4WZB - chains B and D of the 8 polymer chains in the assembly; structure by X-ray diffraction, 2.30 A resolution.

[Chain B (and D)]
Name: Nitrogenase molybdenum-iron protein beta chain
From: Azotobacter vinelandii
Notes: EC 1.18.6.1; chain D of this document is another copy of the same molecule, construct and numbering; everything in this record applies to it too
UniProt: P07329 (NIFK_AZOVI); numbering as in UniProt (aligned over 2-523)
Chain sequence (522 residues; numbered 2 to 523; the number before each row is that of its first residue):
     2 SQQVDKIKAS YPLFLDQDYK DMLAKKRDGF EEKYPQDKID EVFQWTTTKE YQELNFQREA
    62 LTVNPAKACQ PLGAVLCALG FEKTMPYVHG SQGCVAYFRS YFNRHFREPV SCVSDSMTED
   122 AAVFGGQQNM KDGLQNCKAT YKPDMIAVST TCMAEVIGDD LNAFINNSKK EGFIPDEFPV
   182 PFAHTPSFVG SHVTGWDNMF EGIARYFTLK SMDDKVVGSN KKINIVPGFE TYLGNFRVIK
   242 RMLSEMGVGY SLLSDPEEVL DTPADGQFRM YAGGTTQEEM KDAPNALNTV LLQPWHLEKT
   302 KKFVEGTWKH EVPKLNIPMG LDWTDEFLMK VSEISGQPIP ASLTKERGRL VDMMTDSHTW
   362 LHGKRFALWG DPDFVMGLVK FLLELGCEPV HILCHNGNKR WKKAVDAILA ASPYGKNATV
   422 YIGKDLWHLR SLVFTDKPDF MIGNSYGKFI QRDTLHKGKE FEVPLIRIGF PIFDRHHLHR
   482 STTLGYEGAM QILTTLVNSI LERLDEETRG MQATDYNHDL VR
UniProt features mapped onto this chain:
  - binding site ([8Fe-7S] cluster): C70, C95, C153, S188
Bound ions: fe(8)-S(7) cluster Fe: C70, C95 (shared with 3 residues of chain A); Fe2+ site 1: R108, E109 (shared with D353(D), D357(D) of chain D); Fe2+ site 2: D353, D357 (shared with R108(D), E109(D) of chain D)
Ligand contacts: fe(8)-S(7) cluster (CLF): C70, P72, S92, G94, C95, Y98, F99, T152, C153, S188

[Chain B / chain D interface]
Pairs across the interface (129):
  S11(B) - Y517(D)  hydrogen bond (backbone-side chain)
  S11(B) - N518(D)
  Y12(B) - E508(D)  hydrogen bond
  Y12(B) - Y517(D)
  Y12(B) - N518(D)
  F15(B) - Y517(D)  hydrophobic
  L16(B) - A514(D)
  L16(B) - Y517(D)
  K34(B) - Q513(D)  hydrogen bond
  Q37(B) - Q513(D)  hydrogen bond
  R105(B) - V522(D)
  R108(B) - D357(D)
  R108(B) - R523(D)  hydrogen bond (side chain-backbone)
  E109(B) - D353(D)
  R238(B) - R350(D)
  E259(B) - K346(D)  salt bridge
  E259(B) - R350(D)  salt bridge
  D262(B) - R350(D)  salt bridge
  P264(B) - K346(D)
  P264(B) - G349(D)
  A265(B) - G349(D)  hydrogen bond (backbone-backbone)
  A265(B) - V352(D)
  A265(B) - D353(D)
  K346(B) - E259(D)  salt bridge
  G349(B) - P264(D)
  G349(B) - A265(D)  hydrogen bond (backbone-backbone)
  R350(B) - R238(D)
  R350(B) - E258(D)  salt bridge
  R350(B) - E259(D)  salt bridge
  R350(B) - D262(D)  salt bridge
  R350(B) - R481(D)
  V352(B) - A265(D)
  D353(B) - E109(D)
  D353(B) - A265(D)
  M354(B) - H478(D)
  M354(B) - R481(D)
  D357(B) - R108(D)
  D357(B) - H477(D)
  D357(B) - H478(D)
  S358(B) - H477(D)  hydrogen bond
  S358(B) - H478(D)  hydrogen bond
  W361(B) - H477(D)
  S446(B) - L521(D)
  Y447(B) - L521(D)  hydrophobic
  K449(B) - D506(D)  salt bridge
  K449(B) - H519(D)
  K449(B) - D520(D)  hydrogen bond (side chain-backbone)
  F450(B) - H519(D)
  Q452(B) - R510(D)
  R453(B) - R510(D)
  R453(B) - M512(D)
  R453(B) - D516(D)  salt bridge
  D454(B) - M512(D)
  L456(B) - R510(D)
  H457(B) - M512(D)
  E463(B) - R510(D)  salt bridge
  R468(B) - D506(D)  salt bridge
  F474(B) - L521(D)
  F474(B) - V522(D)
  F474(B) - R523(D)  hydrogen bond (backbone-backbone)
  D475(B) - L502(D)
  D475(B) - D506(D)
  D475(B) - L521(D)
  R476(B) - N499(D)
  R476(B) - L502(D)
  R476(B) - E503(D)
  R476(B) - D506(D)  salt bridge
  H477(B) - D357(D)
  H477(B) - S358(D)  hydrogen bond
  H477(B) - W361(D)
  H477(B) - T495(D)
  H477(B) - V498(D)
  H477(B) - N499(D)  hydrogen bond (backbone-side chain)
  H477(B) - L502(D)
  H477(B) - R523(D)  hydrogen bond (side chain-backbone)
  H478(B) - M354(D)
  H478(B) - D357(D)
  H478(B) - S358(D)  hydrogen bond
  H478(B) - L494(D)
  L479(B) - N499(D)
  R481(B) - M354(D)
  M491(B) - R481(D)
  L494(B) - H478(D)
  T495(B) - H477(D)
  V498(B) - H477(D)
  N499(B) - R476(D)
  N499(B) - H477(D)  hydrogen bond (side chain-backbone)
  N499(B) - L479(D)
  L502(B) - D475(D)
  L502(B) - R476(D)
  L502(B) - H477(D)
  E503(B) - R476(D)
  E503(B) - E503(D)
  D506(B) - K449(D)  salt bridge
  D506(B) - R468(D)  salt bridge
  D506(B) - D475(D)
  D506(B) - R476(D)  salt bridge
  E508(B) - Y12(D)  hydrogen bond
  T509(B) - Y12(D)
  R510(B) - Q452(D)
  R510(B) - R453(D)
  R510(B) - L456(D)
  R510(B) - E463(D)  salt bridge
  M512(B) - R453(D)
  M512(B) - D454(D)
  M512(B) - H457(D)
  Q513(B) - K34(D)  hydrogen bond
  Q513(B) - Q37(D)  hydrogen bond
  T515(B) - Y12(D)
  D516(B) - R453(D)  salt bridge
  Y517(B) - S11(D)  hydrogen bond (side chain-backbone)
  Y517(B) - Y12(D)
  Y517(B) - F15(D)
  Y517(B) - L16(D)
  N518(B) - S11(D)
  N518(B) - Y12(D)
  H519(B) - K449(D)
  H519(B) - F450(D)
  D520(B) - K449(D)  hydrogen bond (backbone-side chain)
  L521(B) - S446(D)
  L521(B) - Y447(D)  hydrophobic
  L521(B) - F474(D)
  L521(B) - D475(D)
  V522(B) - R105(D)
  V522(B) - F474(D)
  R523(B) - R108(D)  hydrogen bond (backbone-side chain)
  R523(B) - F474(D)  hydrogen bond (backbone-backbone)
  R523(B) - D475(D)
  R523(B) - H477(D)  hydrogen bond (backbone-side chain)
Also at the interface, not in a pair above, chain B (68 interface residues in all): P13, F44, T263, L505, A514
Also at the interface, not in a pair above, chain D (69 interface residues in all): P13, F44, T263, M491, L505, T509, T515

[Overview]
The interface between chain B and chain D involves 68 residues on one side and 69 on the other; the contacts
include 24 hydrogen bonds and 17 salt bridges. Polar pairs include E259(B)-K346(D), E259(B)-R350(D) and
D262(B)-R350(D). Chain B binds fe(8)-S(7) cluster.
Both chains are Nitrogenase molybdenum-iron protein beta chain (Azotobacter vinelandii). Entry 4WZB (Crystal
Structure of MgAMPPCP-bound Av2-Av1 complex) was determined by X-ray diffraction (same publication as 2AFH and
2AFI).
